PDB entry 7KGR | X-ray diffraction, 1.55 A resolution | chains A and C of the 3 polymer chains in the assembly

# Chain A
Molecule: MHC class I antigen
Source organism: Homo sapiens
Reference sequence: Q861F7 (Q861F7_HUMAN); numbering as in UniProt (aligned over 1-278)
Amino-acid sequence (278 residues; each row starts with the number of its first residue):
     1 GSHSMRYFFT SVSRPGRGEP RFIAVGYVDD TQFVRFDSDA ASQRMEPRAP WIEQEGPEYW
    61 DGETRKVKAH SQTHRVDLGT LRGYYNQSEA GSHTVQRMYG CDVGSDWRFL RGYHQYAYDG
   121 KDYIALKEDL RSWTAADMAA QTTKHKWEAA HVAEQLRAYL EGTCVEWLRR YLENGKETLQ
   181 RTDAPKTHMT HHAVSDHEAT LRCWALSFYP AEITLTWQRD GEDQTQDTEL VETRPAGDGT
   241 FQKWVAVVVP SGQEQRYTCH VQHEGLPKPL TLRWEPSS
Unresolved in the structure: 275-278
Sequence notes: conflict V245 (Ala in Q861F7)
Disulfide bonds: C101-C164, C203-C259

# Chain C
Molecule: Nucleoprotein
Reference sequence: P0DTC9 (NCAP_SARS2); residues 1-9 here correspond to UniProt positions 159-167 (UniProt number = residue number + 158)
Amino-acid sequence (9 residues; each row starts with the number of its first residue):
     1 LQLPQGTTL

# How chain A and chain C interact
Pairs across the interface - 40 pairs, chain A then chain C:
  M5(A) - L1(C)
  Y7(A) - L1(C)  hydrogen bond (side chain-backbone)
  Y7(A) - Q2(C)
  F9(A) - Q2(C)
  M45(A) - Q2(C)
  Y59(A) - L1(C)  hydrophobic
  E63(A) - L1(C)
  E63(A) - Q2(C)  hydrogen bond
  K66(A) - L1(C)
  K66(A) - Q2(C)  hydrogen bond (side chain-backbone)
  K66(A) - L3(C)
  V67(A) - Q2(C)
  T73(A) - T7(C)  hydrogen bond (side chain-backbone)
  T73(A) - T8(C)
  V76(A) - T8(C)
  D77(A) - T8(C)
  D77(A) - L9(C)  hydrogen bond (side chain-backbone)
  L81(A) - L9(C)  hydrophobic
  Y84(A) - L9(C)
  R97(A) - L3(C)
  R97(A) - T7(C)
  Y99(A) - Q2(C)
  Y99(A) - L3(C)  hydrogen bond (side chain-backbone)
  H114(A) - L3(C)
  Y116(A) - L9(C)  hydrophobic
  Y123(A) - L9(C)  hydrophobic
  T143(A) - L9(C)  hydrogen bond (side chain-backbone)
  K146(A) - T8(C)  hydrogen bond
  K146(A) - L9(C)  hydrogen bond (side chain-backbone)
  W147(A) - T7(C)
  W147(A) - T8(C)  hydrogen bond (side chain-backbone)
  W147(A) - L9(C)  hydrophobic
  V152(A) - T7(C)
  L156(A) - L3(C)  hydrophobic
  Y159(A) - L1(C)  hydrogen bond (side chain-backbone)
  Y159(A) - Q2(C)
  Y159(A) - L3(C)  hydrophobic
  T163(A) - L1(C)
  W167(A) - L1(C)  hydrophobic
  Y171(A) - L1(C)  hydrogen bond (side chain-backbone)
Also at the interface, not in a pair above, chain A (29 interface residues in all): T80, I124
Also at the interface, not in a pair above, chain C (7 interface residues in all): P4

# Summary
29 residues of chain A face 7 of chain C across their interface; the contacts include 12 hydrogen bonds. Polar
contacts include Y7(A)-L1(C), E63(A)-Q2(C) and K66(A)-Q2(C).
Here chain A is MHC class I antigen (Homo sapiens) and chain C is Nucleoprotein. Entry 7KGR (Crystal Structure
of HLA-A*0201in complex with SARS-CoV-2 N159-167) was determined by X-ray diffraction together with 7KGO,
7KGP, 7KGQ, 7KGS and 7KGT from the same study.
